PDB entry 5NPB | X-ray diffraction, 1.90 A resolution | chain A

== Chain A ==
Molecule: Oligosaccharide 4-alpha-D-glucosyltransferase
Source organism: Cellvibrio japonicus
Notes: EC 2.4.1.161
UniProtKB: B3PEE6 (OL4AG_CELJU); residues 25-816 here = UniProt positions 25-816
Chain sequence (836 residues; numbered 24 to 859; the number before each row is that of its first residue):
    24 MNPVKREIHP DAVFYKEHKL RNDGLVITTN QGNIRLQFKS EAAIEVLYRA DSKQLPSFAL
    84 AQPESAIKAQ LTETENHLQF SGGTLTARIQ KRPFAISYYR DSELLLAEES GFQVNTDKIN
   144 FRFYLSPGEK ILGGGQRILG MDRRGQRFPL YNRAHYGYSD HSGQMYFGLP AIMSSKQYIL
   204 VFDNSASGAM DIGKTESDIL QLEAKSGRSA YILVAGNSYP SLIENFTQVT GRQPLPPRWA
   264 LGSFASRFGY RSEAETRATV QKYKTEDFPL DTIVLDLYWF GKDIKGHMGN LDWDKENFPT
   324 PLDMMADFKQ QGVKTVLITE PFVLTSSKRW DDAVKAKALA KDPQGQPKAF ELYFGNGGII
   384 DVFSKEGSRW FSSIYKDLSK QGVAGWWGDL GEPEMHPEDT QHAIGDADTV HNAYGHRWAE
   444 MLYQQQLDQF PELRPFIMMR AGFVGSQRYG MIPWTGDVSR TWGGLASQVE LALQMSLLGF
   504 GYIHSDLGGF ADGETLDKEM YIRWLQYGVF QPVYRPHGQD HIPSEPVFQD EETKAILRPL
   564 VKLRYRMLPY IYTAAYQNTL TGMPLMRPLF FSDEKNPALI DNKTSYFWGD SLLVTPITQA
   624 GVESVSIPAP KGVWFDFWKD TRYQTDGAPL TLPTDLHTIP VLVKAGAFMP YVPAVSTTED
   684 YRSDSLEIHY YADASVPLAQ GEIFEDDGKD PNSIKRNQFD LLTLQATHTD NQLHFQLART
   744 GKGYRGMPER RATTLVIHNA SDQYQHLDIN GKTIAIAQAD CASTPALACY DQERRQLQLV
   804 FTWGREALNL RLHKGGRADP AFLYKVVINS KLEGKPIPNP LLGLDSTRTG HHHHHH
Unresolved in the structure: 24-34, 138-140, 818-859
Sequence notes: initiating methionine (24); expression tag (817-859)
Disulfides: Cys784-Cys792
Covalent attachments: compound 93Z linked to Asp412
Small-molecule neighbours:
  - 93Z ([(1S,2R,3R,4S,5R)-2-(hydroxymethyl)-3,4,5,6-tetrakis(oxidanyl)cyclohexyl] hydrogen sulfate): Phe271, Asp299, Leu300, Ile341, Glu343, Phe377, Trp410, Leu413, Arg463, Trp477, Asp480, Asp509, Phe513, His540
  - oxalate ion (OXL): Ala697, His731, Asp733, Ser764, Gln766, Tyr767, Arg798, Lys817
Reported in the primary citation:
  - catalytic residues: Asp412
  - binding site for 93Z: Asp412

== Summary ==
Chain A binds oxalate ion. Covalently linked compound 93Z: at Asp412. The paper reports the catalytic residue
Asp412; a binding site for 93Z at Asp412.
Chain A is Oligosaccharide 4-alpha-D-glucosyltransferase (Cellvibrio japonicus); the structure, Crystal
Structure of cjAgd31B (alpha-transglucosylase from Glycoside Hydrolase Family 31) in complex with alpha
Cyclophellitol Cyclosulfate ..., was determined by X-ray diffraction together with 5NPC, 5NPD, 5NPE, 5NPF and
5O0S from the same study.
